Entry 4L8B (X-ray diffraction, 2.20 A resolution); this record covers chains A and B of the 3 polymer chains in the assembly.

== Chain A ==
Protein: H-2 class I histocompatibility antigen, D-B alpha chain
Organism: Mus musculus
Reference sequence: P01899 (HA11_MOUSE); residues 1-280 here correspond to UniProt positions 25-304 (UniProt number = residue number + 24)
Amino-acid sequence (280 residues; numbered 1 to 280; the number before each row is that of its first residue):
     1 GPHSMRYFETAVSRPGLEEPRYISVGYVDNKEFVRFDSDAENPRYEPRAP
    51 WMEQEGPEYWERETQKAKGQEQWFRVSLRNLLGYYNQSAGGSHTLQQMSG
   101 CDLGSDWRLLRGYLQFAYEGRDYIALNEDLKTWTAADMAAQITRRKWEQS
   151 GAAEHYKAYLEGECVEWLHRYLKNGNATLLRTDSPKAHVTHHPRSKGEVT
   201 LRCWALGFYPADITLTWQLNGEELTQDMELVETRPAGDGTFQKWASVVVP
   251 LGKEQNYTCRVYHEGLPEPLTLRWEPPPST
Unresolved in the structure: 277-280
Disulfide bonds: Cys101-Cys164, Cys203-Cys259
What the authors report for this chain:
  - conformationally variable residues (side-chain flip): Gln70, Gln97, His155

== Chain B ==
Protein: Beta-2-microglobulin
Organism: Mus musculus
Reference sequence: P01887 (B2MG_MOUSE); residues 1-99 here correspond to UniProt positions 21-119 (UniProt number = residue number + 20)
Amino-acid sequence (99 residues; numbered 1 to 99; the number before each row is that of its first residue):
     1 IQKTPQIQVYSRHPPENGKPNILNCYVTQFHPPHIEIQMLKNGKKIPKVE
    51 MSDMSFSKDWSFYILAHTEFTPTETDTYACRVKHASMAEPKTVYWDRDM
Unresolved in the structure: 1
Disulfide bonds: Cys25-Cys80

== Chain A / chain B interface ==
Residue-residue contacts (51; chain A residue first):
  Phe8(A) - Phe56(B)
  Glu9(A) - Phe56(B)
  Thr10(A) - Phe56(B)
  Thr10(A) - Phe62(B)
  Val12(A) - Pro33(B)  hydrophobic
  Tyr27(A) - Ser55(B)
  Arg35(A) - Asp53(B)
  Arg35(A) - Met54(B)  hydrogen bond (side chain-backbone)
  Arg48(A) - Asp53(B)  salt bridge
  Thr94(A) - His31(B)
  Thr94(A) - Pro33(B)
  Gln96(A) - His31(B)  hydrogen bond
  Gln96(A) - Phe56(B)
  Gln96(A) - Trp60(B)  hydrogen bond (side chain-backbone)
  Gln96(A) - Phe62(B)
  Gln97(A) - Phe56(B)
  Gln97(A) - Trp60(B)
  Met98(A) - Phe56(B)  hydrophobic
  Met98(A) - Lys58(B)
  Met98(A) - Trp60(B)  hydrophobic
  Gln115(A) - Trp60(B)
  Phe116(A) - Trp60(B)
  Ala117(A) - Trp60(B)
  Glu119(A) - His31(B)
  Gly120(A) - His31(B)
  Arg121(A) - Gln2(B)
  Asp122(A) - Trp60(B)  hydrogen bond
  His192(A) - Asp98(B)  salt bridge
  Arg202(A) - Asp98(B)  hydrogen bond (side chain-backbone)
  Arg202(A) - Met99(B)
  Trp204(A) - Asp98(B)
  Trp204(A) - Met99(B)
  Val231(A) - Gln8(B)
  Glu232(A) - Gln8(B)
  Thr233(A) - Tyr26(B)
  Arg234(A) - Gln8(B)
  Arg234(A) - Tyr10(B)
  Arg234(A) - Met99(B)  hydrogen bond (side chain-backbone)
  Pro235(A) - Tyr10(B)  hydrogen bond (backbone-side chain)
  Pro235(A) - Asn24(B)
  Pro235(A) - Tyr26(B)
  Pro235(A) - Leu65(B)  hydrophobic
  Ala236(A) - Arg12(B)  hydrogen bond (backbone-side chain)
  Ala236(A) - Asn24(B)
  Gly237(A) - Arg12(B)
  Gly237(A) - Leu65(B)
  Asp238(A) - Arg12(B)
  Gln242(A) - Tyr10(B)
  Gln242(A) - Ser11(B)  hydrogen bond (side chain-backbone)
  Gln242(A) - Arg12(B)  hydrogen bond (side chain-backbone)
  Trp244(A) - Met99(B)  hydrogen bond (side chain-backbone)
Also at the interface, not in a pair above, chain A (32 interface residues in all): Leu206
Also at the interface, not in a pair above, chain B (23 interface residues in all): Pro14, Ser57, Tyr63, Arg97

== In short ==
32 residues of chain A and 23 residues of chain B are in contact; the contacts include 11 hydrogen bonds and 2
salt bridges. Polar contacts include Arg48(A)-Asp53(B), His192(A)-Asp98(B) and Arg35(A)-Met54(B). From the
paper: conformational variability at Gln70(A), Gln97(A) and His155(A).
Chain A is H-2 class I histocompatibility antigen, D-B alpha chain and chain B is Beta-2-microglobulin, both
from Mus musculus; the structure, Crystal structure of the H2Db in complex with the NP-N5H peptide, was
determined by X-ray diffraction (same publication as 4L8C and 4L8D).
